PDB entry 5KBU | electron microscopy, 7.80 A resolution (low resolution: residue-level contacts below are approximate; hydrogen-bond / salt-bridge calls are withheld) | chains C and D of the 4 polymer chains in the assembly

# Chain C (and D)
Protein: Glutamate receptor 2, Voltage-dependent calcium channel gamma-2 subunit
Organism: Rattus norvegicus
Notes: chain D of this document is another copy of the same molecule, construct and numbering; everything in this record applies to it too
UniProtKB: chimeric construct of P19491, O88602: residues 10-826 from P19491 (GRIA2_RAT), isoform P19491-2 positions 25-841 (UniProt number = residue number + 15); residues 1001-1207 from O88602 positions 2-208 (UniProt number = residue number - 999)
Sequence (1034 residues; row label = number of the first residue in the row; note: 172 numbers in that range are skipped by the numbering (no residue carries them; nothing is unmodelled there)):
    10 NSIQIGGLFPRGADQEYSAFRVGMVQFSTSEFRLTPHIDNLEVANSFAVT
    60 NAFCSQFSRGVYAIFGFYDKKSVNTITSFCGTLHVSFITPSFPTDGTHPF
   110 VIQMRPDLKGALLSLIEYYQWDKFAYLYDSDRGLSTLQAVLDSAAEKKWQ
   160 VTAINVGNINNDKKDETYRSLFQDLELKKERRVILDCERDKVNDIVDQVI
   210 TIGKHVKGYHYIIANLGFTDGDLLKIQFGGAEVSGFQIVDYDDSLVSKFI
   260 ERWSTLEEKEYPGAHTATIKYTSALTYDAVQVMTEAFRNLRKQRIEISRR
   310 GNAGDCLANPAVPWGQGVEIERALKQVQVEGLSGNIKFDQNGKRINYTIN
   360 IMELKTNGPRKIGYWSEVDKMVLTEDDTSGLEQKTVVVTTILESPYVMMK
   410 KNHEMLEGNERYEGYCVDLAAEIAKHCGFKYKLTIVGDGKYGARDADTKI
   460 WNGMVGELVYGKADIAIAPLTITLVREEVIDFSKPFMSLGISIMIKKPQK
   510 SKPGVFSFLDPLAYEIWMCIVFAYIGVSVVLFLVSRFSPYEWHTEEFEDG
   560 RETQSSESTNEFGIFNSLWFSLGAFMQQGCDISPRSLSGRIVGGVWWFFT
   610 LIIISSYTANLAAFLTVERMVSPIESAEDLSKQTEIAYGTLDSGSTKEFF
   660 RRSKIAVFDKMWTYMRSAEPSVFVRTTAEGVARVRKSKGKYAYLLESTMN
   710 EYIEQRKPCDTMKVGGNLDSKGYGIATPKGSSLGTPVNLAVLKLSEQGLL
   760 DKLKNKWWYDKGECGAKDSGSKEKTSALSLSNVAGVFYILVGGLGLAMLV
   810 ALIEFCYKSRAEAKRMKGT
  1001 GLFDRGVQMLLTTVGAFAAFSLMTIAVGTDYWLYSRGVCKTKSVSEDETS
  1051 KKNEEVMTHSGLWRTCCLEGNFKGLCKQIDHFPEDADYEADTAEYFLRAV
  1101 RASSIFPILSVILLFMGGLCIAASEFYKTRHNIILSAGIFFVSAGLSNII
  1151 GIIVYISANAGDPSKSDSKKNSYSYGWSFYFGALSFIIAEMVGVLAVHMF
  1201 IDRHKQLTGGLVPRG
Disordered / not traced: 545-567, 587-592, 821-828, 1039-1055, 1209-1215 (chain D: 545-567, 587-592, 818-828, 1001-1215)
Sequence notes: engineered mutation Glu241 (Asn256 in P19491), Leu382 (Val397 in P19491), Glu384 (Gly405 in P19491), Asp385 (Asn406 in P19491), Leu758 (Val779 in P19491); conflict Gln392 (Asn413 in P19491), Asp1047 (Asn48 in O88602); linker (827-828); expression tag (1208-1215)
Curated features (UniProtKB/Swiss-Prot):
  - glycosylation: Asn355 (N-linked (GlcNAc...) asparagine)
Cystine bridges: Cys63-Cys315, Cys718-Cys773, Cys1066-Cys1076
Covalently attached groups: N-acetylglucosamine (NAG) linked to Asn355
Ligand contacts: ZK1 ({[7-morpholin-4-yl-2,3-dioxo-6-(trifluoromethyl)-3,4-dihydroquinoxalin-1(2H)-yl]methyl}phosphonic acid): Glu402, Tyr405, Tyr450, Pro478, Leu479, Thr480, Arg485, Gly653, Ser654, Thr686, Glu705, Thr707, Met708, Tyr732

# Chain C / chain D interface
Residue-residue contacts - 108 pairs, chain C then chain D:
  Asn54(C) with Ser87(D)
  Ser55(C) with Asn83(D); Ser87(D)
  Phe56(C) with Ser87(D); Phe88(D); Thr91(D); Cys315(D)
  Thr59(C) with Phe88(D)
  Asn60(C) with Leu316(D)
  Cys63(C) with Leu316(D)
  Lys80(C) with Asn83(D)
  Asn83(C) with Ser55(D); Lys79(D); Lys80(D)
  Thr84(C) with Thr84(D)
  Ser87(C) with Asn54(D); Ser55(D); Phe56(D)
  Phe88(C) with Phe56(D); Thr59(D)
  Thr91(C) with Phe56(D)
  Tyr137(C) with Gln147(D); Asp151(D)
  Gln147(C) with Tyr137(D); Leu143(D); Asn164(D)
  Leu150(C) with Leu150(D); Ala162(D)
  Asp151(C) with Tyr137(D); Ala162(D); Ile163(D); Asn164(D)
  Ala154(C) with Thr161(D); Ile163(D); Asp183(D); Leu186(D)
  Glu155(C) with Asp183(D); Leu186(D)
  Gln159(C) with Gln159(D)
  Ala162(C) with Leu150(D)
  Asn164(C) with Gln147(D)
  Asp314(C) with Asp314(D); Leu316(D)
  Cys315(C) with Phe56(D); Leu316(D)
  Leu316(C) with Asn60(D); Cys63(D); Asp314(D); Cys315(D); Leu316(D)
  Ala320(C) with Phe56(D)
  Asp519(C) with Leu787(D)
  Pro520(C) with Leu787(D)
  Leu521(C) with Leu787(D)
  Ala522(C) with Leu787(D); Ser788(D)
  Ile525(C) with Leu787(D); Ser788(D); Leu789(D); Val792(D)
  Cys528(C) with Phe796(D)
  Ile529(C) with Phe796(D)
  Ala532(C) with Leu799(D)
  Val539(C) with Met807(D)
  Leu596(C) with Glu813(D)
  Ser597(C) with Ala806(D); Ala810(D); Glu813(D)
  Ile600(C) with Ala806(D)
  Val601(C) with Leu803(D); Ala806(D)
  Val604(C) with Ile798(D); Leu799(D)
  Trp605(C) with Leu799(D)
  Trp606(C) with Met585(D)
  Phe607(C) with Phe517(D); Trp526(D)
  Phe608(C) with Val795(D); Phe796(D); Leu799(D)
  Leu610(C) with Ile613(D)
  Ile611(C) with Phe517(D); Tyr616(D); Val795(D)
  Ser614(C) with Tyr616(D); Thr617(D)
  Ser615(C) with Leu620(D)
  Thr617(C) with Thr617(D)
  Ala618(C) with Thr617(D); Leu620(D); Ala621(D); Leu624(D)
  Asn619(C) with Leu624(D); Leu787(D)
  Ala622(C) with Leu624(D); Thr625(D)
  Phe623(C) with Ser785(D); Ala786(D)
  Thr625(C) with Thr625(D)
  Val626(C) with Thr784(D)
  Met629(C) with Thr625(D)
  Ala1086(C) with Lys697(D)
  Asp1087(C) with Lys697(D); Lys699(D)
  Ile1153(C) with Leu789(D)
  Val1154(C) with Tyr797(D)
  Ser1157(C) with Leu789(D)
  Lys1165(C) with Lys506(D)
Interface residues without a listed pair, chain C (77 interface residues in all): Lys79, Leu92, Leu143, Asp183, Leu186, Ala317, Asn318, Glu524, Gly535, Val536, Arg594, Gly603, Ile612, Ala621, Glu1089, Leu1146
Interface residues without a listed pair, chain D (70 interface residues in all): Ser139, Ala154, Asn318, Ala320, Leu577, Trp578, Phe584, Gln586, Val800, Gly802, Leu805, Val809

# Summary
The interface between chain C and chain D involves 77 residues on one side and 70 on the other. Chain C binds
compound ZK1. N-acetylglucosamine is covalently linked to Asn355(C).
Chain C and chain D are both Glutamate receptor 2, Voltage-dependent calcium channel gamma-2 subunit (Rattus
norvegicus); the structure, Cryo-EM structure of GluA2-2xSTZ complex at 7.8 Angstrom resolution, was
determined by electron microscopy together with 5KBS, 5KBT and 5KBV from the same study.
